Entry 8JUT (electron microscopy, 4.20 A resolution (low resolution: residue-level contacts below are approximate; hydrogen-bond / salt-bridge calls are withheld)); this record covers chains B and C of the 18 polymer chains in the assembly.

== Chain B ==
Name: LDL receptor related protein 2
From: Rattus norvegicus
UniProtKB: A0A0G2K9W7 (A0A0G2K9W7_RAT); residues 1-4660 here = UniProt positions 1-4660
Chain sequence (4660 residues; numbered 1 to 4660; the number before each row is that of its first residue):
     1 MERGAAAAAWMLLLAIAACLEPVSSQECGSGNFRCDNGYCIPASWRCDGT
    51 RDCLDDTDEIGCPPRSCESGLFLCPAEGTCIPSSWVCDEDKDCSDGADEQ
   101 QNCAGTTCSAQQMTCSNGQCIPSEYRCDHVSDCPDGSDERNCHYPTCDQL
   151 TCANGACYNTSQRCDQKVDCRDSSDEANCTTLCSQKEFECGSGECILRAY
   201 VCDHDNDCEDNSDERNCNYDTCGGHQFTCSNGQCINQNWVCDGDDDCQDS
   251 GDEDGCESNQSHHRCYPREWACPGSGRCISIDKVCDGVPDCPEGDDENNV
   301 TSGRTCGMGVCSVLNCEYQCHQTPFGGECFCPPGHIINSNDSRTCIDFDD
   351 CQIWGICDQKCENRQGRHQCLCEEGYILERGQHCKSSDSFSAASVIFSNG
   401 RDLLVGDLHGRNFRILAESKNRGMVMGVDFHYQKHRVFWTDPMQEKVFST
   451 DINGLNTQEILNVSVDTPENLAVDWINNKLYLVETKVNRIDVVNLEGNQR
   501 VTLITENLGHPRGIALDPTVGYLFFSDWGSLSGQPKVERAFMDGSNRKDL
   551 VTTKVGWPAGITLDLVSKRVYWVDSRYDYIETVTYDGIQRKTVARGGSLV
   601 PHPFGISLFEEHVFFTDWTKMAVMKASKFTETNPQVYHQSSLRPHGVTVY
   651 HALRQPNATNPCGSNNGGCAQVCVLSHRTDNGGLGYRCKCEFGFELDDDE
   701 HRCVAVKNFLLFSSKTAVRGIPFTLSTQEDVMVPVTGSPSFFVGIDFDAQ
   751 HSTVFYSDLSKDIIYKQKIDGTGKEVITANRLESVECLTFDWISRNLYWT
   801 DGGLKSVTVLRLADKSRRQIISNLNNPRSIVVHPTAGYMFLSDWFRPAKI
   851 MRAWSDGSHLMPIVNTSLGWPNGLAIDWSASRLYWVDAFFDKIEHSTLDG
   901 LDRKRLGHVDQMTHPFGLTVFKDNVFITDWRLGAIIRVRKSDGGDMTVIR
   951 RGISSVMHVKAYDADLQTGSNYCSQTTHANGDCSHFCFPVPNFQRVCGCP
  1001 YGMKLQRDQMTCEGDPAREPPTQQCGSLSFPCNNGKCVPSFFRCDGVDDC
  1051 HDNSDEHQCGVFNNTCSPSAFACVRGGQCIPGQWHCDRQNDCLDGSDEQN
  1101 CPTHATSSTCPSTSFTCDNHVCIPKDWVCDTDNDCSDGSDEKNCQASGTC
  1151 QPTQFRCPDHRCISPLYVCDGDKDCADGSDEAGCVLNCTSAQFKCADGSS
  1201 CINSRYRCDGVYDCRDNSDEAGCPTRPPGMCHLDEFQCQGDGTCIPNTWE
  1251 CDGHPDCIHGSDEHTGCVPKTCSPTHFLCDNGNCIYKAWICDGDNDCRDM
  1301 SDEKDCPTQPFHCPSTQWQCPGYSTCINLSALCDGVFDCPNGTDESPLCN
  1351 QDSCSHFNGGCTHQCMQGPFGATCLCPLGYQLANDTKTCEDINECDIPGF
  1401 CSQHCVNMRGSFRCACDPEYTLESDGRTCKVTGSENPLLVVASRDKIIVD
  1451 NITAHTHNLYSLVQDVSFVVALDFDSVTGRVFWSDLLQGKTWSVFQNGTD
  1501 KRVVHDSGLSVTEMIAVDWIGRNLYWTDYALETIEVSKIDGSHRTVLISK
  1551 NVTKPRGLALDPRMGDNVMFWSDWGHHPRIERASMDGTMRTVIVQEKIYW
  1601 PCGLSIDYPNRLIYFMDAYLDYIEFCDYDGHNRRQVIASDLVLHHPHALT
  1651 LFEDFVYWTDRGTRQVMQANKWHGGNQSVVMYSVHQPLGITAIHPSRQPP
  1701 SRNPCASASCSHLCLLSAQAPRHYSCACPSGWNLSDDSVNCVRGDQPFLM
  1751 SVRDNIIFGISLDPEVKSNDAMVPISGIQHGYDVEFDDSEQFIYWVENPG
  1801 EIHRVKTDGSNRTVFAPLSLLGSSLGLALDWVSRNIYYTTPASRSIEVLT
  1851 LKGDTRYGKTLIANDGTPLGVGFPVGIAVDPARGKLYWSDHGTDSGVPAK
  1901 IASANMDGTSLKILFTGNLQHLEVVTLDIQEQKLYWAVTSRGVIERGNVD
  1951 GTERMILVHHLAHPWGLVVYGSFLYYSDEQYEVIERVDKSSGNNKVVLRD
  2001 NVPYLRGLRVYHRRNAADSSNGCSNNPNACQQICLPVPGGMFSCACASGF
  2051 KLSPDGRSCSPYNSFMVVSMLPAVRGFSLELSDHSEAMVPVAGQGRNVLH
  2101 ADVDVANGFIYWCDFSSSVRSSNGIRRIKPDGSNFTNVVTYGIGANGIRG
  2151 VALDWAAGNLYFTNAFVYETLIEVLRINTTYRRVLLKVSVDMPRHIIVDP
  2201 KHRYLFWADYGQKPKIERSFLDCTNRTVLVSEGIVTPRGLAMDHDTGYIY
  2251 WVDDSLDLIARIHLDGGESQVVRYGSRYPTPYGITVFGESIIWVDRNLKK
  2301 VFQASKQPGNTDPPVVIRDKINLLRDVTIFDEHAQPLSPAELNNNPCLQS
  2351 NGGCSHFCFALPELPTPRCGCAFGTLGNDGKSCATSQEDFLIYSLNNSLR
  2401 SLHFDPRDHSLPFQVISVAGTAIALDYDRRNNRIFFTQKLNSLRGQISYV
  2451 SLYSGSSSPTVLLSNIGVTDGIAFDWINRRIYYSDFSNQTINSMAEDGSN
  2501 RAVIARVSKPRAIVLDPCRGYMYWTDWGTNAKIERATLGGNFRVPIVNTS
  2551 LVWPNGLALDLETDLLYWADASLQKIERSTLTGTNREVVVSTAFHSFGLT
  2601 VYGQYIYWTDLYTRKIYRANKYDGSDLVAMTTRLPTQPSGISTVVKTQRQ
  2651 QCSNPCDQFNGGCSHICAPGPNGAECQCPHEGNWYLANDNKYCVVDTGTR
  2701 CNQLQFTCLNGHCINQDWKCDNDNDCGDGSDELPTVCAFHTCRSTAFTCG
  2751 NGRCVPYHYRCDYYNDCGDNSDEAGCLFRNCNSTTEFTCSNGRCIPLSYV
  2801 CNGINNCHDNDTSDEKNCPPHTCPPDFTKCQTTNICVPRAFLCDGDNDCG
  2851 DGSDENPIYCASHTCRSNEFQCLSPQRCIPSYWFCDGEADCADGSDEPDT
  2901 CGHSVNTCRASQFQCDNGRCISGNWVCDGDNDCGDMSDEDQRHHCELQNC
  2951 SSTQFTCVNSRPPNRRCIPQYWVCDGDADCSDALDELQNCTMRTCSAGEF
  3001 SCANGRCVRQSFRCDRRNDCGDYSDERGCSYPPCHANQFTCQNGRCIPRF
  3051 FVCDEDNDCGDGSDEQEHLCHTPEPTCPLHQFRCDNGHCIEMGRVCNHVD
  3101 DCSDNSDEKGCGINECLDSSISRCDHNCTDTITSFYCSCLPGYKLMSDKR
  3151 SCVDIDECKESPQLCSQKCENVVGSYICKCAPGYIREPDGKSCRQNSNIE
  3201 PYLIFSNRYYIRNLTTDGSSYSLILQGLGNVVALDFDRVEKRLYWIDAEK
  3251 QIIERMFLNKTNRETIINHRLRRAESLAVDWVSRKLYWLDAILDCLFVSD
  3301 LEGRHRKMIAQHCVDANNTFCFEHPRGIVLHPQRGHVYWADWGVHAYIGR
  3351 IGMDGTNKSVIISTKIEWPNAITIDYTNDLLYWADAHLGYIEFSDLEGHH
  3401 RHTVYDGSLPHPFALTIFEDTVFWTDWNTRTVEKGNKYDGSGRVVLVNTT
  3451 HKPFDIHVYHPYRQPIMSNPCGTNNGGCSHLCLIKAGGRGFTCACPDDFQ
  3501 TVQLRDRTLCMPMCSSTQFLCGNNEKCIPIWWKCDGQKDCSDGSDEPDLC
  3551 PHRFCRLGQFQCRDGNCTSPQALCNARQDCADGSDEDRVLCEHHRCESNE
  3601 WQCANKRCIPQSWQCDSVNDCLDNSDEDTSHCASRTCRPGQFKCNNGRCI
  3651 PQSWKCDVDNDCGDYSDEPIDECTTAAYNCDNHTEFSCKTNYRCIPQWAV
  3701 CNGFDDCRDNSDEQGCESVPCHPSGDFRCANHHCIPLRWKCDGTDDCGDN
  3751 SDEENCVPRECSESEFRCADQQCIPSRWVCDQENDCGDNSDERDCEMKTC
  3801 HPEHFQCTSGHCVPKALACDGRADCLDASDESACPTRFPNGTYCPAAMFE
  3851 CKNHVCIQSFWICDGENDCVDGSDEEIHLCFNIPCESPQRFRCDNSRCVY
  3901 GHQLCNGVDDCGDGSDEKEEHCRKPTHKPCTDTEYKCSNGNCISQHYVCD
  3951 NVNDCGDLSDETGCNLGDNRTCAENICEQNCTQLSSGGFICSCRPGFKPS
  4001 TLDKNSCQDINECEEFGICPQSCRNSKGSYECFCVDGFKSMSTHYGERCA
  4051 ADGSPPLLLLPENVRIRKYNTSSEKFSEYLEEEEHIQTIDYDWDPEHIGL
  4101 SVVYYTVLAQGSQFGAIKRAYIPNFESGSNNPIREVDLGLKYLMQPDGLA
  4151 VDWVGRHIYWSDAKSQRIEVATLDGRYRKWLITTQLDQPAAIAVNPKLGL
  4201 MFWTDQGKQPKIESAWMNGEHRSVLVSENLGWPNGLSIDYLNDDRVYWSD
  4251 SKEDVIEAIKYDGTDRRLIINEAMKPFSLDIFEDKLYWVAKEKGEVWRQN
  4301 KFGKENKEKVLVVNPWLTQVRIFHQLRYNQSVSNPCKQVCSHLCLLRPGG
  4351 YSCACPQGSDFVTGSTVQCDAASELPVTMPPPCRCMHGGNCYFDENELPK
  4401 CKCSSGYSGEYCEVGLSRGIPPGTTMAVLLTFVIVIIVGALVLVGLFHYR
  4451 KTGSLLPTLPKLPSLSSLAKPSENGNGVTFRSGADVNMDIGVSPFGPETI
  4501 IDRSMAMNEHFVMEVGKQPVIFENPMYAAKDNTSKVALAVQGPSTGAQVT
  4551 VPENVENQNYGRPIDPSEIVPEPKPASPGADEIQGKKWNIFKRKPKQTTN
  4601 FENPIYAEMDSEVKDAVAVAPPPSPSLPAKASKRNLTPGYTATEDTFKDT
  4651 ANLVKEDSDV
Not modelled in the structure: 1-26, 105-185, 4416-4660
Cystine bridges: Cys28-Cys40, Cys35-Cys53, Cys47-Cys62, Cys67-Cys80, Cys74-Cys93, Cys87-Cys103, Cys190-Cys208, Cys202-Cys217, Cys222-Cys234, Cys229-Cys247, Cys241-Cys256, Cys265-Cys278, Cys272-Cys291, Cys285-Cys306, Cys311-Cys320, Cys316-Cys329, Cys331-Cys345, Cys351-Cys361, Cys357-Cys370, Cys372-Cys384, Cys662-Cys673, Cys669-Cys688, Cys690-Cys703, Cys973-Cys987, Cys983-Cys997, Cys999-Cys1012, Cys1025-Cys1037, Cys1032-Cys1050, Cys1044-Cys1059, Cys1066-Cys1079, Cys1073-Cys1092, Cys1086-Cys1101, Cys1110-Cys1122, Cys1117-Cys1135, Cys1129-Cys1144, Cys1150-Cys1162, Cys1157-Cys1175, Cys1169-Cys1184, Cys1188-Cys1201, Cys1195-Cys1214, Cys1208-Cys1223, Cys1231-Cys1244, Cys1238-Cys1257, Cys1251-Cys1267, Cys1272-Cys1284, Cys1279-Cys1297, Cys1313-Cys1326, Cys1320-Cys1339, Cys1333-Cys1349, Cys1354-Cys1365, Cys1361-Cys1374, Cys1376-Cys1389, Cys1395-Cys1405, Cys1401-Cys1414, Cys1416-Cys1429, Cys1710-Cys1726, Cys1728-Cys1741, Cys2023-Cys2034, Cys2030-Cys2044, Cys2046-Cys2059, Cys2347-Cys2358, Cys2354-Cys2369, Cys2371-Cys2383, Cys2518-Cys2652, Cys2656-Cys2667, Cys2663-Cys2676, Cys2678-Cys2693, Cys2701-Cys2713, Cys2708-Cys2726, Cys2720-Cys2737, Cys2742-Cys2754, Cys2749-Cys2767, Cys2761-Cys2776, Cys2781-Cys2794, Cys2789-Cys2807, Cys2801-Cys2818, Cys2823-Cys2836, Cys2830-Cys2849, Cys2843-Cys2860, Cys2865-Cys2878, Cys2872-Cys2891, Cys2885-Cys2901, Cys2908-Cys2920, Cys2915-Cys2933, Cys2927-Cys2945, Cys2950-Cys2967, Cys2957-Cys2980, Cys2974-Cys2990, Cys2995-Cys3007, Cys3002-Cys3020, Cys3014-Cys3029, Cys3034-Cys3046, Cys3041-Cys3059, Cys3053-Cys3070, Cys3077-Cys3089, Cys3084-Cys3102, Cys3096-Cys3111, Cys3116-Cys3128, Cys3124-Cys3137, Cys3139-Cys3152, Cys3158-Cys3169, Cys3165-Cys3178, Cys3180-Cys3193, Cys3313-Cys3321, Cys3471-Cys3482, Cys3478-Cys3493, Cys3495-Cys3510, Cys3514-Cys3527, Cys3521-Cys3540, Cys3534-Cys3550, Cys3555-Cys3567, Cys3562-Cys3580, Cys3574-Cys3591, Cys3596-Cys3608, Cys3603-Cys3621, Cys3615-Cys3632, Cys3644-Cys3662, Cys3656-Cys3673, Cys3680-Cys3694, Cys3688-Cys3707, Cys3701-Cys3716, Cys3721-Cys3734, Cys3729-Cys3747, Cys3741-Cys3756, Cys3761-Cys3773, Cys3768-Cys3786, Cys3780-Cys3795, Cys3800-Cys3812, Cys3807-Cys3825, Cys3819-Cys3834, Cys3844-Cys3856, Cys3851-Cys3869, Cys3863-Cys3880, Cys3885-Cys3898, Cys3893-Cys3911, Cys3905-Cys3922, Cys3930-Cys3942, Cys3937-Cys3955, Cys3949-Cys3964, Cys3972-Cys3981, Cys3977-Cys3991, Cys3993-Cys4007, Cys4013-Cys4023, Cys4019-Cys4032, Cys4034-Cys4049, Cys4336-Cys4344, Cys4340-Cys4353, Cys4355-Cys4369, Cys4383-Cys4391, Cys4385-Cys4401, Cys4403-Cys4412
Glycans and other covalent adducts: 2-acetamido-2-deoxy-alpha-D-galactopyranose (A2G) linked to Thr221, Thr1022, Thr1065, Thr1103, Thr1109, Thr1149, Thr1225, Thr1271, Thr2741, Thr3636, Thr3799, Thr3836; N-acetylglucosamine (NAG) linked to Asn340, Asn462, Asn657, Asn865, Asn1064, Asn1187, Asn1384, Asn1451, Asn1497, Asn1551, Asn1676, Asn1733, Asn1811, Asn2134, Asn2178, Asn2225, Asn2396, Asn2488, Asn2548, Asn2782, Asn2810, Asn3127, Asn3213, Asn3259, Asn3317, Asn3448, Asn3566, Asn3682, Asn3840, Asn3980, Asn4070, Asn4329; glycan linked to Asn3357
Ion coordination: Ca2+ site 1: Trp45, Asp48, Thr50, Asp52, Asp58, Glu59; Ca2+ site 2: Trp85, Asp88, Asp90, Asp92, Asp98, Glu99; Ca2+ site 3: Tyr200, Asp203, Asp205, Asp207, Asp213, Glu214; Ca2+ site 4: Trp239, Asp242, Asp244, Asp246, Asp252, Glu253; Ca2+ site 5: Lys283, Asp286, Val288, Asp290, Asp296, Glu297; Ca2+ site 6: Ser575, Asp578, Thr1131; Ca2+ site 7: Ala888, Asp891, Thr913; Ca2+ site 8: Phe1042, Asp1045, Val1047, Asp1049, Asp1055, Glu1056; Ca2+ site 9: Trp1084, Asp1087, Gln1089, Asp1091, Asp1097, Glu1098; Ca2+ site 10: Trp1127, Asp1130, Asp1132, Asp1134, Asp1140, Glu1141; Ca2+ site 11: Tyr1167, Asp1170, Asp1172, Asp1174, Asp1180, Glu1181; Ca2+ site 12: Tyr1206, Asp1209, Val1211, Asp1213, Asp1219, Glu1220; 33 more Ca2+ sites not listed; 1 more Ni2+ sites not listed

== Chain C ==
Name: Alpha-2-macroglobulin receptor-associated protein
From: Rattus norvegicus
UniProtKB: Q99068 (AMRP_RAT); residues 1-360 here = UniProt positions 1-360
Chain sequence (360 residues; numbered 1 to 360; the number before each row is that of its first residue):
     1 MAPLRDRVSTLPRLQLLVLLLLPLLLVPQPIAGHGGKYSREKNEPEMAAK
    51 RESGEEFRMEKLNQLWEKAKRLHLSPVRLAELHSDLKIQERDELNWKKLK
   101 VEGLDGDGEKEAKLVHNLNVILARYGLDGRKDTQTVHSNALNEDTQDELG
   151 DPRLEKLWHKAKTSGKFSSEELDKLWREFLHYKEKIHEYNVLLDTLSRAE
   201 EGYENLLSPSDMTHIKSDTLASKHSELKDRLRSINQGLDRLRKVSHQGYG
   251 PATEFEEPRVIDLWDLAQSANFTEKELESFREELKHFEAKIEKHNHYQKQ
   301 LEISHQKLKHVESIGDPEHISRNKEKYVLLEEKTKELGYKVKKHLQDLSS
   351 RVSRARHNEL
Not modelled in the structure: 1-55, 128-253, 359-360

== How chain B and chain C interact ==
Pairs across the interface (19; chain B residue first):
  Gln2912(B) - Val101(C)
  Trp2925(B) - Leu94(C)
  Trp2925(B) - Lys97(C)
  Asp2928(B) - Glu60(C)
  Asp2930(B) - Arg58(C)
  Asp2930(B) - Met59(C)
  Asp2930(B) - Glu60(C)
  Asn2931(B) - Arg58(C)
  Arg2965(B) - Asn63(C)
  Arg2965(B) - Gln64(C)
  Tyr2971(B) - Gly126(C)
  Tyr2971(B) - Leu127(C)
  Trp2972(B) - Gln64(C)
  Trp2972(B) - Leu65(C)
  Trp2972(B) - Lys68(C)
  Asp2975(B) - Lys68(C)
  Asp2977(B) - Arg71(C)
  Ala2978(B) - Arg71(C)
  Asp2979(B) - Lys68(C)
Interface residues without a listed pair, chain B (16 interface residues in all): Trp2883, Asn2924, Cys2967, Arg3009
Interface residues without a listed pair, chain C (16 interface residues in all): Leu72, His73, Lys98

== In short ==
Chain B and chain C each contribute 16 residues to their interface. N-acetylglucosamine is covalently linked
to Asn340(B), Asn462(B), Asn657(B), Asn865(B), Asn1064(B) and Asn1187(B) and 26 more.
2-acetamido-2-deoxy-alpha-D-galactopyranose is covalently linked to Thr221(B), Thr1022(B), Thr1065(B),
Thr1103(B), Thr1109(B) and Thr1149(B) and 6 more.
Chain B is LDL receptor related protein 2 and chain C is Alpha-2-macroglobulin receptor-associated protein,
both from Rattus norvegicus; the structure, rat megalin RAP complex, was determined by electron microscopy,
deposited together with 8JUU, 8JX8, 8JX9, 8JXA, 8JXB, 8JXC and 5 further entries.
